8ZKR - chains C and D of the 4 polymer chains in the assembly; structure by electron microscopy, 2.80 A resolution.

Chain C (and D):
Protein: Polycystin-2
From: Homo sapiens
Notes: chain D of this document is another copy of the same molecule, construct and numbering; everything in this record applies to it too
UniProt: Q13563 (PKD2_HUMAN); residue numbers follow UniProt; this construct covers 1-968
Chain sequence (1007 residues; each row starts with the number of its first residue; numbers below 1 keep their minus sign (Met-38 is residue -38)):
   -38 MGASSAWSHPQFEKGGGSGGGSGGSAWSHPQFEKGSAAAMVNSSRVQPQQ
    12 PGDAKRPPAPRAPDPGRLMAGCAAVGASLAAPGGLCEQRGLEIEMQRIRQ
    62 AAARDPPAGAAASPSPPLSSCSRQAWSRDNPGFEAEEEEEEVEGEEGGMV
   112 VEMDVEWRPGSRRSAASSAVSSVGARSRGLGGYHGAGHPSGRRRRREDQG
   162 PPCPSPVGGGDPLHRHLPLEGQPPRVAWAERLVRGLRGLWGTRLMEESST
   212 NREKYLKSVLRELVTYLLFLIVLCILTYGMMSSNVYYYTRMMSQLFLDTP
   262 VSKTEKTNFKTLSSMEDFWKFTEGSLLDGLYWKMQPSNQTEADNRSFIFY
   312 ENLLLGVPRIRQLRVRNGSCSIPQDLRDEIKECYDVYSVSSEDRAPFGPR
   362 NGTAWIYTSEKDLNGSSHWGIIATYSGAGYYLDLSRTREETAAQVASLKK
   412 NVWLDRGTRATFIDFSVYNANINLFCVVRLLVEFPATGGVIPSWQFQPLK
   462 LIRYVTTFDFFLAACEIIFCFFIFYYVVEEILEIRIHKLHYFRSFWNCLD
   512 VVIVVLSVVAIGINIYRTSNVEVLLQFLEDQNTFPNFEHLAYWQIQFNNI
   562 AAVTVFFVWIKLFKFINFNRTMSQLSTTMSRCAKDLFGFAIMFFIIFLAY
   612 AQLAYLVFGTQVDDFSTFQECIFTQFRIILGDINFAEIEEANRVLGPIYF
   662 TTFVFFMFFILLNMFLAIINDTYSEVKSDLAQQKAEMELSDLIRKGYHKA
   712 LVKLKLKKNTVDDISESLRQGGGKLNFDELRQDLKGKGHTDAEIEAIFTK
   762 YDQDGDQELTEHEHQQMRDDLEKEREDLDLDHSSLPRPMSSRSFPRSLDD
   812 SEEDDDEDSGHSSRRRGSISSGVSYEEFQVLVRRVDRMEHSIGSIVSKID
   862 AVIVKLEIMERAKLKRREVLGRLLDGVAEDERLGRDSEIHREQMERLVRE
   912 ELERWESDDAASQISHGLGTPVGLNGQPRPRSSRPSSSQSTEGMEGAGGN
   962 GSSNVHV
Disordered / not traced: -38 to 218, 296-303, 699-968 (chain D: -38 to 218, 294-312, 699-968)
Differences from the reference sequence: initiating methionine (-38); expression tag (-37 to -4); linker (-3 to 0)
Curated features (UniProtKB/Swiss-Prot):
  - region: Arg803 to His822 (Linker), Asp810 to Gly821 (Important for interaction with PACS1 and PACS2)
  - motif: Leu641 to Asp643 (Selectivity filter)
  - binding site (cholesterol): Gln557
  - binding site (Ca(2+)): Leu641, Asp763, Asp765, Asp767, Glu769, Glu774
  - modified residue: Ser76 (Phosphoserine), Ser80 (Phosphoserine), Arg137 (Omega-N-methylarginine), Ser801 (Phosphoserine), Ser808 (Phosphoserine), Ser812 (Phosphoserine), Ser829 (Phosphoserine)
  - glycosylation (N-linked (GlcNAc...) asparagine): Asn299, Asn305, Asn328 (complex), Asn362, Asn375
Disulfide bonds: Cys331-Cys344
Covalent attachments: N-acetylglucosamine (NAG) linked to Asn328, Asn362, Asn375
Bound ions: Ca2+: Glu491, Asn508

Chain C / chain D interface:
Pairs across the interface - 94 pairs, chain C then chain D:
  Thr238(C) with Leu617(D)
  Met242(C) with Tyr616(D), hydrophobic; Gly620(D); Thr621(D)
  Asn245(C) with Ile383(D)
  Tyr247(C) with Thr621(D); Asp624(D), hydrogen bond
  Tyr248(C) with Ile382(D); Ile383(D), hydrophobic; Ile452(D), hydrophobic
  Tyr249(C) with Thr448(D)
  Thr250(C) with Thr621(D), hydrogen bond (side chain-backbone)
  Met252(C) with Gly449(D); Gly450(D); Val451(D)
  Arg306(C) with Glu340(D), salt bridge
  Phe310(C) with Thr448(D)
  Tyr311(C) with Arg417(D), hydrogen bond (backbone-side chain)
  Glu312(C) with Arg417(D), salt bridge; Thr448(D)
  Asn313(C) with Thr448(D)
  Leu314(C) with Glu340(D); Ile341(D), hydrophobic
  Trp380(C) with Arg654(D), hydrogen bond (backbone-side chain)
  Gly381(C) with Arg654(D), hydrogen bond (backbone-side chain)
  Tyr429(C) with Pro334(D); Leu337(D); Ile341(D), hydrophobic
  Asn430(C) with Ala447(D); Thr448(D)
  Ala431(C) with Ile341(D), hydrophobic; Cys344(D)
  Asn432(C) with Cys331(D); Tyr345(D), hydrogen bond (side chain-backbone); Ala447(D), hydrogen bond (side chain-backbone)
  Trp455(C) with Glu651(D)
  Phe457(C) with Gln622(D)
  Ile463(C) with Pro334(D), hydrophobic
  Val466(C) with Ser332(D)
  Leu539(C) with Asp336(D); Leu337(D), hydrophobic
  Gln542(C) with Glu340(D), hydrogen bond
  Asn560(C) with Asn653(D); Leu656(D)
  Ala563(C) with Leu614(D), hydrophobic; Leu617(D), hydrophobic; Val618(D), hydrophobic
  Val564(C) with Leu656(D), hydrophobic
  Val566(C) with Gln613(D)
  Phe567(C) with Ala610(D), hydrophobic; Tyr611(D), hydrophobic
  Trp570(C) with Gln613(D), hydrogen bond
  Phe574(C) with Met603(D), hydrophobic; Ile606(D), hydrophobic; Ile607(D), hydrophobic
  Thr582(C) with Lys595(D)
  Met583(C) with Gly599(D); Met603(D), hydrophobic
  Leu586(C) with Asp596(D); Gly599(D); Phe600(D); Met603(D), hydrophobic; Met675(D), hydrophobic
  Met590(C) with Met603(D), hydrophobic
  Leu597(C) with Ile671(D), hydrophobic
  Phe604(C) with Phe666(D), hydrophobic
  Glu631(C) with Glu650(D)
  Phe634(C) with Phe646(D), hydrophobic; Pro658(D), hydrophobic; Thr662(D)
  Phe637(C) with Thr662(D)
  Arg638(C) with Phe646(D); Phe661(D)
  Ile640(C) with Phe669(D), hydrophobic
  Leu641(C) with Ile644(D), hydrophobic; Val665(D), hydrophobic
  Asp643(C) with Ile644(D)
  Leu673(C) with Phe669(D); Phe670(D), hydrophobic
  Phe676(C) with Phe670(D), hydrophobic; Ile671(D), hydrophobic
  Leu677(C) with Asn674(D); Leu677(D), hydrophobic
  Ile680(C) with Ile671(D); Asn674(D); Ala678(D), hydrophobic
  Asn681(C) with Ala678(D); Asn681(D), hydrogen bond
  Tyr684(C) with Asp596(D); Ala678(D); Ile679(D); Asp682(D)
  Ser685(C) with Asp682(D)
  Lys688(C) with Asp682(D)
Other interface residues (no listed pair), chain C (62 interface residues in all): Val246, Ile382, Ile433, Asn434, Ile571, Ile577, Phe605, Phe669
Other interface residues (no listed pair), chain D (68 interface residues in all): Asp339, Glu343, Asp346, Val347, Arg420, Ile602, Ser627, Ile639, Gly642, Asn645

Summary:
62 residues of chain C face 68 of chain D across their interface; the contacts include 10 hydrogen bonds and 2
salt bridges. Polar contacts include Arg306(C)-Glu340(D), Glu312(C)-Arg417(D) and Tyr247(C)-Asp624(D).
N-acetylglucosamine is covalently linked to Asn328(C), Asn362(C) and Asn375(C).
Chain C and chain D are both Polycystin-2 (Homo sapiens); the structure, Structure of
Polycystin-1/Polycystin-2 complex with phosphatidic acid bound, was determined by electron microscopy.
